Entry 7QH7 (electron microscopy, 2.89 A resolution); this record covers chains M and A of the 49 polymer chains in the assembly.

Chain M:
Protein: 39S ribosomal protein L15, mitochondrial
From: Homo sapiens
UniProt: Q9P015 (RM15_HUMAN); residue numbers follow UniProt; this construct covers 10-296
Chain sequence (287 residues; numbered 10 to 296; the number before each row is that of its first residue):
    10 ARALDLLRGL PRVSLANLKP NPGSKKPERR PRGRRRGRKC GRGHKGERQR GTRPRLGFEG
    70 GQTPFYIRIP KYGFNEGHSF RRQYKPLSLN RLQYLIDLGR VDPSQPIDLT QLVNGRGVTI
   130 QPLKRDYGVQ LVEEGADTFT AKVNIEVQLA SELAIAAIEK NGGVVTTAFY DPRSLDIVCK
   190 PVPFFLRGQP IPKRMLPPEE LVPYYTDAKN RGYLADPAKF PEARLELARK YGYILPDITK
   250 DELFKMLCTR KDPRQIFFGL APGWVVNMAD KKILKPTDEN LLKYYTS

Chain A:
Molecule: 16S ribosomal RNA
From: Homo sapiens
Sequence (1256 nucleotides; each row starts with the number of its first residue; note: 302 numbers in that range are skipped by the numbering (no residue carries them; nothing is unmodelled there)):
  1671 GCUAAACCUA GCCCCAAACC C
  1695 CCACCUUACU ACCA
  1711 CAAC
  1716 UUAGCCAAAC CAUUUAC
  1737 AUAAAGUAUA GGCGAUAGAA AUUGA
  1766 UGGCGCAAUA GAUAUAGUAC CGCAAGGGAA AGA
  1813 CAAGCAUAAU AUAGCAAGGA CUAACCCCUA UACCUUCUGC AUAAUGAAUU AACUAGAAAU
  1873 AACUUUGCAA GGAGAGCCAA AGCUAAGACC CCCGAAACCA GACGAGCUAC CUAAGAACAG
  1933 CUAAAAGAGC ACACCCGUCU AUGUAGCAAA AUAGUGGGAA GAUUUAUAGG UAGAGGCGAC
  1993 AAACCUACCG AGCCUGGUGA UAGCUGGUUG UCCAAGAUAG AAUCUUAGUU CAACUUUAAA
  2053 UUUGCCCACA GAACC
  2072 AAAUCCCCUU GUAAAUUUAA CUGUUAGUCC AAAGAGGAAC AGCUCUUUGG ACACUAGGAA
  2132 AAAACCUUGU AGAGAGAGUA AAAAAU
  2231 GAUCCCAAAC AUAUAACUGA ACUCCUCACA CCCAAUUGGA CCAAUCUAUC A
  2285 UAUAGAAGAA CUAAUGUUAG UAUAAGUAAC AUGAAAACAU UCUCCUCCGC AUAAGCCUGC
  2345 GUCAGAU
  2364 CUGACAAUUA ACAGCCCAAU AUCUACAAUC AACCAACAAG
  2407 UUAUUACCCU CACUGUCAAC CCAAC
  2433 CAGGCAUGCU CAUAAGGAAA GGUUAAAAAA AGUAAAAGGA ACUCGGCAAA UCUUACCCCG
  2493 CCUGUUUACC AAAAACAUCA CCUCUAGCAU CACCAGUAUU AGAGGCACCG CCU
  2611 CCUUAAAUAG G
  2637 CUCCACGAGG GUUCAGCUGU CUCUUACUUU UAACCAGUGA AAUUGACCUG CCCGUG
  2696 AGGCGGGCAU AACACAGCAA GACGA
  2723 AGACCCUAUG GAGCUUUAAU UUAUUAAUGC AAA
  2792 ACCUGCAUUA AAAAUUUCGG UUGGGGCGAC CUCGGAGCAG AACCCAACCU CCGAG
  2855 GCUAAGACUU CACCAGUCAA AGCGAA
  2896 GAUCCAAUAA CUUGACCAAC GGAACAAGUU ACCCUAGGG
  2944 CAAUCCUAUU CUAGAGUCCA UAUCAACAAU AGGGUUUAC
  2994 UGGAUCAGGA CAUCCCGAUG GUGCAGCCGC UAUUAAAGGU UCGUUUGUUC AACGAUUAAA
  3054 GUCCU
  3060 CGUGAUCUGA GUUCAGACCG GAGUAAUCCA GGUCGGUUUC UAUCUACUUU
  3113 AUUCCUCCCU GUACGAAAGG ACAAGAGAAA UAAGGCCUAC UUCACAAAGC GCCUUC
  3174 UAAAUGAUAU CAUCUCAACU UA
  3201 AUACCCACAC CCACCCAAGA ACAGGGUU
Bound ions: Mg2+ site 1: C1725, C1726; Mg2+ site 2: A1757, U1758; Mg2+ site 3: G1776, A1779; Mg2+ site 4 near G1776 (its only coordinating residue here); Mg2+ site 5: U1778, A1779; Mg2+ site 6: A1814, A1815; Mg2+ site 7 near A1859 (its only coordinating residue here); Mg2+ site 8: A1869, C1902; Mg2+ site 9 near A1907 (its only coordinating residue here); Mg2+ site 10 near G1918 (its only coordinating residue here); Mg2+ site 11 near G2011 (its only coordinating residue here); Mg2+ site 12: G2015, U2731; 23 more Mg2+ sites not listed
From the paper describing this entry:
  - post-translational modification sites: G2815

Interface between chain M and chain A:
Residue-residue contacts (143):
  Leu24(M) - A2278(A)  base contact
  Leu24(M) - U2279(A)  sugar contact
  Leu24(M) - U2287(A)  base contact
  Ala25(M) - U2279(A)  base contact
  Ala25(M) - U2287(A)  base contact
  Asn26(M) - U2287(A)  sugar contact
  Leu27(M) - U2287(A)  hydrogen bond to the sugar
  Lys28(M) - A2288(A)  phosphate contact
  Pro29(M) - A2288(A)  phosphate contact
  Pro29(M) - G2289(A)  phosphate contact
  Asn30(M) - U1877(A)  sugar contact
  Asn30(M) - U1878(A)  hydrogen bond to the phosphate
  Pro31(M) - U1877(A)  sugar contact
  Gly32(M) - U1876(A)  hydrogen bond to the sugar
  Gly32(M) - U1877(A)  sugar contact
  Ser33(M) - G1899(A)  sugar contact
  Lys34(M) - G1899(A)  sugar contact
  Lys34(M) - G2289(A)  phosphate contact
  Lys35(M) - G1899(A)  hydrogen bond to the sugar
  Lys35(M) - A1900(A)  sugar contact
  Lys35(M) - G2269(A)  phosphate contact
  Pro36(M) - A1900(A)  sugar contact
  Pro36(M) - A2270(A)  phosphate contact
  Arg38(M) - C1901(A)  hydrogen bond to the phosphate
  Arg38(M) - G2269(A)  salt bridge to the phosphate
  Arg39(M) - A2293(A)  hydrogen bond to the base
  Arg39(M) - A2294(A)  salt bridge to the phosphate
  Pro40(M) - G1868(A)  sugar contact
  Arg41(M) - G1868(A)  salt bridge to the phosphate
  Arg41(M) - U2021(A)  hydrogen bond to the base
  Arg41(M) - G2022(A)  base contact
  Arg41(M) - A2294(A)  salt bridge to the phosphate
  Gly42(M) - G2022(A)  sugar contact
  Gly42(M) - U2023(A)  phosphate contact
  Arg43(M) - U2023(A)  hydrogen bond to the phosphate
  Arg43(M) - C2025(A)  salt bridge to the phosphate
  Arg43(M) - A2264(A)  salt bridge to the phosphate
  Arg44(M) - U2267(A)  hydrogen bond to the base
  Arg44(M) - G2268(A)  hydrogen bond to the base
  Arg45(M) - G2269(A)  hydrogen bond to the base
  Gly46(M) - U2021(A)  phosphate contact
  Arg47(M) - U1847(A)  salt bridge to the phosphate
  Arg47(M) - U2020(A)  base contact
  Arg47(M) - U2021(A)  phosphate contact
  Arg47(M) - A2264(A)  hydrogen bond to the phosphate
  Arg47(M) - A2265(A)  salt bridge to the phosphate
  Lys48(M) - U1848(A)  salt bridge to the phosphate
  Lys48(M) - G1868(A)  base contact
  Lys48(M) - U2266(A)  phosphate contact
  Cys49(M) - G1868(A)  hydrogen bond to the base
  Cys49(M) - U2020(A)  base contact
  Gly50(M) - U2093(A)  sugar contact
  Gly50(M) - U2266(A)  hydrogen bond to the phosphate
  Gly50(M) - U2267(A)  phosphate contact
  Arg51(M) - G1868(A)  hydrogen bond to the base
  Arg51(M) - C1902(A)  sugar contact
  Arg51(M) - C1903(A)  base contact
  Arg51(M) - U2266(A)  hydrogen bond to the phosphate
  Gly52(M) - G2094(A)  phosphate contact
  Gly52(M) - A2265(A)  sugar contact
  Gly52(M) - U2266(A)  hydrogen bond to the phosphate
  His53(M) - U2095(A)  hydrogen bond to the phosphate
  Lys54(M) - U1848(A)  salt bridge to the phosphate
  Lys54(M) - U2020(A)  base contact
  Gly55(M) - C2016(A)  phosphate contact
  Gly55(M) - U2041(A)  phosphate contact
  Glu56(M) - A1724(A)  hydrogen bond to the base
  Glu56(M) - G2015(A)  sugar contact
  Glu56(M) - G2040(A)  hydrogen bond to the sugar
  Glu56(M) - U2041(A)  hydrogen bond to the phosphate
  Arg57(M) - U2041(A)  salt bridge to the phosphate
  Arg57(M) - U2042(A)  salt bridge to the phosphate
  Arg57(M) - G2094(A)  salt bridge to the phosphate
  Arg57(M) - U2095(A)  salt bridge to the phosphate
  Arg57(M) - U2096(A)  hydrogen bond to the base
  Gln58(M) - C1903(A)  hydrogen bond to the base
  Gln58(M) - G2019(A)  hydrogen bond to the base
  Gln58(M) - U2020(A)  hydrogen bond to the base
  Arg59(M) - G2015(A)  phosphate contact
  Arg59(M) - C2016(A)  salt bridge to the phosphate
  Arg59(M) - U2017(A)  salt bridge to the phosphate
  Thr61(M) - A2014(A)  phosphate contact
  Thr61(M) - G2015(A)  hydrogen bond to the phosphate
  Arg62(M) - U2042(A)  salt bridge to the phosphate
  Pro63(M) - U2041(A)  sugar contact
  Arg64(M) - A1723(A)  hydrogen bond to the phosphate
  Arg64(M) - A1724(A)  salt bridge to the phosphate
  Arg64(M) - A1751(A)  sugar contact
  Phe67(M) - A1724(A)  base contact
  Phe67(M) - U2041(A)  sugar contact
  Phe67(M) - U2042(A)  sugar contact
  Glu68(M) - U2042(A)  sugar contact
  Gly69(M) - U2035(A)  hydrogen bond to the sugar
  Gly69(M) - G2040(A)  base contact
  Gly69(M) - U2041(A)  base contact
  Gly70(M) - U2035(A)  sugar contact
  Gln71(M) - A2034(A)  hydrogen bond to the sugar
  Gln71(M) - U2035(A)  sugar contact
  Gln71(M) - A2866(A)  hydrogen bond to the base
  Gln71(M) - G2916(A)  base contact
  Thr72(M) - G2916(A)  hydrogen bond to the sugar
  Thr72(M) - G2917(A)  hydrogen bond to the base
  Phe74(M) - C2867(A)  sugar contact
  Phe74(M) - C2868(A)  sugar contact
  Tyr75(M) - G1750(A)  phosphate contact
  Tyr75(M) - A1751(A)  hydrogen bond to the phosphate
  Ile76(M) - G1750(A)  phosphate contact
  Ile76(M) - U2898(A)  hydrogen bond to the sugar
  Arg77(M) - C2868(A)  hydrogen bond to the sugar
  Arg77(M) - A2897(A)  hydrogen bond to the sugar
  Arg77(M) - U2898(A)  sugar contact
  Arg77(M) - G2916(A)  hydrogen bond to the base
  Arg77(M) - G2917(A)  hydrogen bond to the base
  Ile78(M) - C2868(A)  phosphate contact
  Pro79(M) - U2898(A)  phosphate contact
  Pro79(M) - C2899(A)  phosphate contact
  Lys80(M) - C1749(A)  hydrogen bond to the sugar
  Lys80(M) - G1750(A)  phosphate contact
  Lys80(M) - U2898(A)  phosphate contact
  Lys80(M) - C2899(A)  hydrogen bond to the phosphate
  His87(M) - U1743(A)  hydrogen bond to the phosphate
  His87(M) - A1744(A)  salt bridge to the phosphate
  Ser88(M) - U1743(A)  sugar contact
  Ser88(M) - A1744(A)  sugar contact
  Phe89(M) - A1744(A)  sugar contact
  Arg100(M) - A1882(A)  hydrogen bond to the sugar
  Arg100(M) - G1883(A)  salt bridge to the phosphate
  Tyr103(M) - G1883(A)  hydrogen bond to the phosphate
  Arg109(M) - G1883(A)  salt bridge to the phosphate
  Thr128(M) - G1883(A)  hydrogen bond to the base
  Thr128(M) - C1890(A)  base contact
  Thr128(M) - A1891(A)  base contact
  Gln130(M) - C1889(A)  hydrogen bond to the phosphate
  Gln130(M) - C1890(A)  base contact
  Leu132(M) - A1740(A)  phosphate contact
  Leu132(M) - A1741(A)  phosphate contact
  Lys133(M) - A1741(A)  salt bridge to the phosphate
  Lys133(M) - C1889(A)  salt bridge to the phosphate
  Arg134(M) - A1741(A)  salt bridge to the phosphate
  Pro192(M) - A1887(A)  base contact
  Arg196(M) - U1759(A)  phosphate contact
  Arg196(M) - G1760(A)  salt bridge to the phosphate
  Gln198(M) - U1759(A)  hydrogen bond to the phosphate
Other interface residues (no listed pair), chain M (70 interface residues in all): Ser23, Glu37, Lys94, Arg125
Other interface residues (no listed pair), chain A (75 interface residues in all): U1752, G1888, A1898, C2024, A2291, A2869

Overview:
Chain M and chain A form an interface of 70 and 75 residues respectively; the contacts include 46 hydrogen
bonds and 25 salt bridges. Polar contacts include Arg39(M)-A2293(A), Arg41(M)-U2021(A) and Arg44(M)-U2267(A).
C1725(A) and C1726(A) coordinate Mg2+ site 1. A1757(A) and U1758(A) coordinate Mg2+ site 2. From the paper: a
modification site at G2815(A).
Here chain M is 39S ribosomal protein L15, mitochondrial and chain A is 16S ribosomal RNA, both from Homo
sapiens. Entry 7QH7 (Cryo-EM structure of the human mtLSU assembly intermediate upon MRM2 depletion - class 4)
was determined by electron microscopy together with 7QH6 from the same study.
